Entry 8HCO (electron microscopy, 4.10 A resolution (low resolution: residue-level contacts below are approximate; hydrogen-bond / salt-bridge calls are withheld)); this record covers chains A and I of the 11 polymer chains in the assembly.

== Chain A (and I) ==
Molecule: Mitochondrial import receptor subunit TOM40
Source organism: Saccharomyces cerevisiae S288C
Notes: chain I of this document is another copy of the same molecule, construct and numbering; everything in this record applies to it too
UniProt: P23644 (TOM40_YEAST); residue numbers follow UniProt; this construct covers 1-387
Amino-acid sequence (387 residues; numbered 1 to 387; the number before each row is that of its first residue):
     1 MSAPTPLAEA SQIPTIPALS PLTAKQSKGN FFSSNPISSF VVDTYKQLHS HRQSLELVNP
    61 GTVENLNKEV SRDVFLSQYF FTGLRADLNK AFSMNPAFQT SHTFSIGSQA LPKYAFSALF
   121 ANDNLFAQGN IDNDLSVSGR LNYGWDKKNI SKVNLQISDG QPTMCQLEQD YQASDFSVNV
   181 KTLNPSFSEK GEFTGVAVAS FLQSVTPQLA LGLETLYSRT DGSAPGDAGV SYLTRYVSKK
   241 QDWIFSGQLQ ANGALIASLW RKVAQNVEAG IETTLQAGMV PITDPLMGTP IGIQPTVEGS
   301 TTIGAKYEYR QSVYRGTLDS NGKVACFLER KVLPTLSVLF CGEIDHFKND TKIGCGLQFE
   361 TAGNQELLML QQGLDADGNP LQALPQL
Not modelled in the structure: 1-48, 283-290, 383-387 (chain I: 1-48, 284-288, 383-387)

== How chain A and chain I interact ==
Contacting residue pairs (14):
  Gly-83(A) / Ile-353(I)
  Leu-84(A) / Ile-353(I)
  Ile-106(A) / Ile-344(I)
  Ile-106(A) / Thr-351(I)
  Gly-107(A) / Thr-351(I)
  Lys-113(A) / Asn-349(I)
  Arg-330(A) / Arg-330(I)
  Phe-340(A) / Cys-355(I)
  Ile-344(A) / Ile-106(I)
  Thr-351(A) / Ile-106(I)
  Thr-351(A) / Gly-107(I)
  Ile-353(A) / Gly-83(I)
  Ile-353(A) / Leu-84(I)
  Ile-353(A) / Cys-355(I)
Interface residues without a listed pair, chain A (11 interface residues in all): Cys-355
Interface residues without a listed pair, chain I (12 interface residues in all): Val-332, Phe-340

== Overview ==
Chain A and chain I form an interface of 11 and 12 residues respectively.
Both chains are Mitochondrial import receptor subunit TOM40 (Saccharomyces cerevisiae S288C). Entry 8HCO
(Substrate-engaged TOM complex from yeast) was determined by electron microscopy.
